Entry 4YM5 (X-ray diffraction, 4.00 A resolution (low resolution: residue-level contacts below are approximate; hydrogen-bond / salt-bridge calls are withheld)); this record covers chains H and J of the 10 polymer chains in the assembly.

[Chain H]
Protein: Histone H2B type 1-J
From: Homo sapiens
UniProt: P06899 (H2B1J_HUMAN); residues 0-125 here correspond to UniProt positions 1-126 (UniProt number = residue number + 1)
Chain sequence (129 residues; row label = number of the first residue in the row; numbers below 1 keep their minus sign (Gly-3 is residue -3)):
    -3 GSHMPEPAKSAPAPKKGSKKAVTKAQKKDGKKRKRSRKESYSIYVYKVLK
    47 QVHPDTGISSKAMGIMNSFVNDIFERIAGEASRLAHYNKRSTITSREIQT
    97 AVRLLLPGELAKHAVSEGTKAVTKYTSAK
Not modelled in the structure: -3 to 28
Sequence notes: expression tag (-3 to -1)

[Chain J]
Molecule: 144-nt DNA strand
Sequence (144 nucleotides; each row starts with the number of its first residue):
     1 ATCAATATCCACCTGCAGATTCTACCAAXGTGTATTTGGAAACTGCTCCA
    51 TCAAAAGGCATGTTCAGCTGGTTCAGCTGAACATGCCTTTTGATGGAGCA
   101 GTTTCCAAATACACAATTGGTAGAATCTGCAGGTGGATATTGAT
Modified positions: T64 ((6-4)photoproduct) at position 29

[How chain H and chain J interact]
Contacting residue pairs - 14 pairs, chain H then chain J:
  Ser32(H) - DT102(J)
  Arg33(H) - DA27(J)
  Tyr42(H) - DT20(J)
  Gly53(H) - DT20(J)
  Ile54(H) - DA19(J)
  Ile54(H) - DT20(J)
  Ser55(H) - DA19(J)
  Ser56(H) - DA19(J)
  Arg86(H) - DG38(J)
  Arg86(H) - DG39(J)
  Ser87(H) - DT37(J)
  Ser87(H) - DG38(J)
  Thr88(H) - DT37(J)
  Thr88(H) - DG38(J)
Interface residues without a listed pair, chain H (11 interface residues in all): Lys85
Interface residues without a listed pair, chain J (8 interface residues in all): DA28

[Summary]
11 residues of chain H face 8 of chain J across their interface.
Chain H is Histone H2B type 1-J (Homo sapiens) and chain J is a 144-nt DNA strand; the structure, Crystal
structure of the human nucleosome containing 6-4PP (inside), was determined by X-ray diffraction, deposited
together with 4YM6.
